Entry 6ET9 (X-ray diffraction, 2.75 A resolution); this record covers chains B and L of the 12 polymer chains in the assembly.

== Chain B ==
Protein: Acetyl-CoA acetyltransferase thiolase
Source organism: Methanothermococcus thermolithotrophicus
Notes: EC 2.3.1.9
Chain sequence (392 residues; row label = number of the first residue in the row):
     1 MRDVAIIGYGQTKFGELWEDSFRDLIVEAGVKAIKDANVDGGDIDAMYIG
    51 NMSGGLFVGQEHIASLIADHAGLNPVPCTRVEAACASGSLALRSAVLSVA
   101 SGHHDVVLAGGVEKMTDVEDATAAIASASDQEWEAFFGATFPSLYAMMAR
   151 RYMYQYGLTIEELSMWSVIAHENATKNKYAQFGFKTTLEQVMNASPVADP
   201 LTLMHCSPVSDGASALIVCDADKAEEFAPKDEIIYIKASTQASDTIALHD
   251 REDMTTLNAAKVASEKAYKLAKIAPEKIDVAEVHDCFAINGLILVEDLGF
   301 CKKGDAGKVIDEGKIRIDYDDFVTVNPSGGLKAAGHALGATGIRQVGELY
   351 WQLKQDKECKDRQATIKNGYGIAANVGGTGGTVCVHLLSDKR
Bound ions: K+: D36 (shared with 1 residue of chain D)
Reported in the primary citation:
  - catalytic residues: C85 (proposed by the authors, not directly observed)

== Chain L ==
Protein: HydroxyMethylGlutaryl-CoA synthase
Source organism: Methanothermococcus thermolithotrophicus
Notes: EC 2.3.3.10
Chain sequence (349 residues; each row starts with the number of its first residue):
     1 MKDIGIVGYGSYIPKYRIKVEEIAKVWGKDPEAIKKGLVVNEKSVPSPDE
    51 DTATIAVEAARNAVKRAGINAEKIGAVYVGSESHPYAVKPTSATVAEAIG
   101 ATPDLTAADLEFACKAGTAGIQMCMGLVGSGLIEYGMAIGADTAQGAPGD
   151 ALEYTASAGGAAYIIGNKKDEMIAVFNGTYSYTTDTPDFWRREGQSYPKH
   201 GGRFTGEPAYFKHVLNAAKGIMEKMGTTVKDYDYCVFHQPNGKFYIKAAK
   251 SLGFTNEQYKYGLLTPYLGNTYSGAVPLGLSNILDHAEEGARILAVSYGS
   301 GAGSDAFDITVTERIKEVVDKAPKTLDLLNRKKYIDYAVYVKYRGKIKI
Disordered / not traced: 1-2
Bound ions: K+: E111 (shared with 1 residue of chain J)
Reported in the primary citation:
  - catalytic residues: C114 (proposed by the authors, not directly observed)

== How chain B and chain L interact ==
Pairs across the interface - 8 pairs, chain B then chain L:
  E16(B) - R203(L)  salt bridge
  W18(B) - R203(L)
  W18(B) - F204(L)
  W18(B) - E207(L)
  W18(B) - P208(L)  hydrophobic
  E119(B) - K199(L)
  E119(B) - H200(L)
  S195(B) - A33(L)
Other interface residues (no listed pair), chain B (5 interface residues in all): V118
Other interface residues (no listed pair), chain L (8 interface residues in all): G201

== In short ==
The interface between chain B and chain L involves 5 residues on one side and 8 on the other, with 1 salt
bridge. The salt-bridged pair is E16(B)-R203(L). The paper reports catalytic residues C85(B) and C114(L).
Chain B is Acetyl-CoA acetyltransferase thiolase and chain L is HydroxyMethylGlutaryl-CoA synthase, both from
Methanothermococcus thermolithotrophicus; the structure, Structure of the
acetoacetyl-CoA-thiolase/HMG-CoA-synthase complex from Methanothermococcus thermolithotrophicus at 2.75 A, was
determined by X-ray diffraction, deposited together with 6ESQ.
